Entry 6DBL (electron microscopy, 5.00 A resolution (low resolution: residue-level contacts below are approximate; hydrogen-bond / salt-bridge calls are withheld)); this record covers chains A and E of the 8 polymer chains in the assembly.

# Chain A
Molecule: Recombination activating gene 1 - MBP chimera
Source organism: Escherichia coli
Notes: EC 2.3.2.27
UniProt: chimeric construct of P0AEX9, O13033: residues -113 to 250 from P0AEX9 (MALE_ECOLI) positions 29-392 (UniProt number = residue number + 142); residues 271-1031 from O13033 positions 271-1031 (same numbers)
Chain sequence (1159 residues; each row starts with the number of its first residue; numbers below 1 keep their minus sign (Met-127 is residue -127)):
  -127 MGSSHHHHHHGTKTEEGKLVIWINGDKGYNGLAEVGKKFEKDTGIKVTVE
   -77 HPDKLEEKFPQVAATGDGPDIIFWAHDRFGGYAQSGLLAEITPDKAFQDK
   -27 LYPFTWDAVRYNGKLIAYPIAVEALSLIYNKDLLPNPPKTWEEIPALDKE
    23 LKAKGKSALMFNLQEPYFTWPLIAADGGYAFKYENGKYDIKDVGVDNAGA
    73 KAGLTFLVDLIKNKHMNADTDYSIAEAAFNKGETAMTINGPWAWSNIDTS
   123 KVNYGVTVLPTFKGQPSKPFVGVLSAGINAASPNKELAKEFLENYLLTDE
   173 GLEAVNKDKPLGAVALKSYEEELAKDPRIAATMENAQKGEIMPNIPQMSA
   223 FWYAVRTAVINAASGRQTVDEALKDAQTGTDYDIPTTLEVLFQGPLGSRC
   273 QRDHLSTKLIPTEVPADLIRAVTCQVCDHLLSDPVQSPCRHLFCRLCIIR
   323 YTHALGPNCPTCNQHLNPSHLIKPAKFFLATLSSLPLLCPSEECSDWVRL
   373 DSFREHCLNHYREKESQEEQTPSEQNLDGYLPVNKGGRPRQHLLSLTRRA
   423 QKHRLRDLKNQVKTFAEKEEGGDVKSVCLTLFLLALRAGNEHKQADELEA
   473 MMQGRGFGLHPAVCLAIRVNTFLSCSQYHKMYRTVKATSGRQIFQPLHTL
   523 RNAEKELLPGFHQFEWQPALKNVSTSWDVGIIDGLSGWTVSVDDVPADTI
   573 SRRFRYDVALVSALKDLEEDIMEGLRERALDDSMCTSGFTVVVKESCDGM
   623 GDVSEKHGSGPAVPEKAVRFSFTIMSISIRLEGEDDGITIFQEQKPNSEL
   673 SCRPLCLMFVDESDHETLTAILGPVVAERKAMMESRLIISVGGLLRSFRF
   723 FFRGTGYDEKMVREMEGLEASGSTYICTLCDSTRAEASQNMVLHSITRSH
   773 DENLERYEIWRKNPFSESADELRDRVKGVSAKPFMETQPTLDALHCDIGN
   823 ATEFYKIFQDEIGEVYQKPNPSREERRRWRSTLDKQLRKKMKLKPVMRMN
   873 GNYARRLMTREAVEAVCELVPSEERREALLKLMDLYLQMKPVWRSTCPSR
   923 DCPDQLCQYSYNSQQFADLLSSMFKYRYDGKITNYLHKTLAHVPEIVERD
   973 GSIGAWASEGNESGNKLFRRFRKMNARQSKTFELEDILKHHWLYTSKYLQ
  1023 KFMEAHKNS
Not modelled in the structure: -127 to 407, 629-634, 1030-1031
Construct notes: initiating methionine (-127); expression tag (-126 to -114); linker (251-270)
Glycans and other covalent adducts: covalent link Met622-Asn987
Metal / ion sites: Zn2+: Cys749, His959, His964; Ca2+: Glu984 (shared with DC17(E) of chain E)

# Chain E
Molecule: Molecule name: Forward strand of 12-RSS substrate DNA
Sequence (50 nucleotides; row label = number of the first residue in the row):
     1 GATCTGGCCTGTCTTACACAGTGCTACAGACTGGAACAAAAACCCTGCAG
Metal / ion sites: Ca2+ site 1: DC17 (shared with Glu984(A) of chain A); Ca2+ site 2: DC17, DA18

# How chain A and chain E interact
Contacting residue pairs (26):
  Arg459(A) - DT32(E)
  Ala460(A) - DT32(E)
  Ala460(A) - DG33(E)
  His464(A) - DC31(E)
  His464(A) - DT32(E)
  Asp620(A) - DC17(E)
  Met622(A) - DA18(E)
  Asp730(A) - DA16(E)
  Glu731(A) - DA16(E)
  Lys732(A) - DA16(E)
  Ser743(A) - DT15(E)
  Arg845(A) - DT12(E)
  Met869(A) - DA18(E)
  Arg870(A) - DC17(E)
  Arg870(A) - DA18(E)
  Lys953(A) - DC13(E)
  Lys953(A) - DT14(E)
  Thr955(A) - DT15(E)
  Asn956(A) - DT14(E)
  Asn956(A) - DT15(E)
  Tyr957(A) - DA16(E)
  Glu984(A) - DC17(E)
  Lys988(A) - DA20(E)
  Lys988(A) - DG21(E)
  Arg992(A) - DG21(E)
  Arg992(A) - DT22(E)
Other interface residues (no listed pair), chain A (23 interface residues in all): Asn462, Gly623, Glu684, Gly744

# Summary
The interface between chain A and chain E involves 23 residues on one side and 13 on the other. Cys749(A),
His959(A) and His964(A) coordinate Zn2+. Glu984(A) and DC17(E) form the Ca2+ site 1.
Chain A is Recombination activating gene 1 - MBP chimera (Escherichia coli) and chain E is Molecule name:
Forward strand of 12-RSS substrate DNA; the structure, Cryo-EM structure of RAG in complex with 12-RSS and
23-RSS substrate DNAs, was determined by electron microscopy (same publication as 6DBI, 6DBJ, 6DBO, 6DBQ,
6DBR, 6DBT and 4 further entries).
